7QCD - chains D and E of the 6 polymer chains in the assembly; structure by electron microscopy, 8.00 A resolution (low resolution: residue-level contacts below are approximate; hydrogen-bond / salt-bridge calls are withheld).

# Chain D
Protein: Non-structural maintenance of chromosomes element 1
Organism: Saccharomyces cerevisiae (strain ATCC 204508 / S288c)
Notes: EC 2.3.2.27
Reference sequence: Q07913 (NSE1_YEAST); numbering as in UniProt (aligned over 1-336)
Chain sequence (358 residues; numbered -21 to 336; the number before each row is that of its first residue; numbers below 1 keep their minus sign (Met-21 is residue -21)):
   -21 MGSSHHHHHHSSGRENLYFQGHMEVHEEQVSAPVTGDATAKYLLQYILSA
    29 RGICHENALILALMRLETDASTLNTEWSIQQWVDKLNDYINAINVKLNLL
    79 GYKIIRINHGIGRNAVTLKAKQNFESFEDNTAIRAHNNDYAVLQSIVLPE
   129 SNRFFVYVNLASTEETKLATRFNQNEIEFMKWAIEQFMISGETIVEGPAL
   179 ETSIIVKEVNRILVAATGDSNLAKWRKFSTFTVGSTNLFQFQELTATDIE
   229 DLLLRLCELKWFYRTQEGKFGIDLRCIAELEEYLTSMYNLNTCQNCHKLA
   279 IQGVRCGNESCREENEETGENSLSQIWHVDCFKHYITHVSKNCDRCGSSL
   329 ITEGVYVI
Unresolved in the structure: -21 to 10
Sequence notes: initiating methionine (-21); expression tag (-20 to 0)
Ion coordination: Zn2+ site 1: Cys271, Cys274, Lys276, His306; Zn2+ site 2: Cys289, Cys321, Cys324
Curated features (UniProtKB/Swiss-Prot):
  - zinc finger: Leu268 to Ser327 (RING-type)
What the authors report for this chain:
  - mutagenesis - F217A/E228R/R242A: decreased growth

# Chain E
Protein: Non-structural maintenance of chromosome element 3
Organism: Saccharomyces cerevisiae (strain ATCC 204508 / S288c)
Reference sequence: Q05541 (NSE3_YEAST); residues 1-303 here = UniProt positions 1-303
Chain sequence (303 residues; each row starts with the number of its first residue):
     1 MSSIDNDSDVDLTEDLAVAKIVKENPVARKMVRYILSRGESQNSIITRNK
    51 LQSVIHEAAREENIAKPSFSKMFMDINAILYNVYGFELQGLPSKNNMNAG
   101 GNGSNSNTNKSMPEPLGHRAQKFILLNNVPHSKNFDDFKILQSAHTYEEL
   151 IVTGEYIGDDIASGTSNTLESKLSTDRDLVYKGVLSVILCIVFFSKNNIL
   201 HQELIKFLETFGIPSDGSKIAILNITIEDLIKSLEKREYIVRLEEKSDTD
   251 GEVISYRIGRRTQAELGLESLEKLVQEIMGLEKEQTKSLHDDIIKSIGDS
   301 YSI
Unresolved in the structure: 1-8, 100-113, 153-172

# Interface between chain D and chain E
Contacting residue pairs (64):
  Asp15(D) with Asp11(E); Asn82(E)
  Lys19(D) with Tyr84(E); Gly85(E); Phe86(E); Asn127(E); Asn128(E); Val129(E)
  Tyr20(D) with Val129(E); Pro130(E); His131(E); Ser132(E); Phe135(E)
  Leu22(D) with Tyr84(E)
  Gln23(D) with Asn127(E); Val129(E)
  Tyr24(D) with Lys139(E); Gln142(E)
  Ser27(D) with Lys139(E)
  Arg29(D) with Thr175(E)
  Arg43(D) with Phe135(E); Phe138(E); Lys139(E)
  Thr46(D) with Asn134(E)
  Asp47(D) with Ser132(E); Lys133(E); Asn134(E); Phe135(E)
  Leu77(D) with Arg29(E)
  Leu78(D) with Arg29(E); Arg33(E); Val83(E)
  Gly79(D) with Arg29(E); Arg33(E)
  Ser104(D) with His145(E)
  Phe105(D) with Phe138(E); Leu141(E); His145(E)
  Asn108(D) with His145(E)
  Thr109(D) with Phe138(E); Leu141(E)
  Arg112(D) with Asp137(E); Phe138(E); Ile140(E); Leu141(E)
  Tyr118(D) with Phe138(E)
  Leu121(D) with Phe138(E)
  Tyr135(D) with Tyr84(E)
  Thr141(D) with Lys30(E)
  Glu142(D) with Glu57(E); Glu61(E)
  Glu143(D) with Lys30(E); Arg33(E); Tyr34(E)
  Leu146(D) with Ser37(E)
  Ala147(D) with Ser37(E); Ser41(E)
  Thr148(D) with Ser37(E); Arg38(E); Ser41(E)
  Arg149(D) with Ser41(E)
  Glu236(D) with Leu173(E); Ser174(E); Thr175(E)
Other interface residues (no listed pair), chain D (35 interface residues in all): Leu44, Lys74, Asn101, Ala139, Arg233
Other interface residues (no listed pair), chain E (37 interface residues in all): Asp15, Asp136, Glu149

# In short
The interface between chain D and chain E involves 35 residues on one side and 37 on the other. Cys271(D),
Cys274(D), Lys276(D) and His306(D) coordinate Zn2+ site 1. Cys289(D), Cys321(D) and Cys324(D) coordinate Zn2+
site 2. From the paper: F217A/E228R/R242A of chain D reduce growth.
Here chain D is Non-structural maintenance of chromosomes element 1 and chain E is Non-structural maintenance
of chromosome element 3, both from Saccharomyces cerevisiae (strain ATCC 204508 / S288c). Entry 7QCD (CryoEM
structure of the Smc5/6-holocomplex (composite structure)) was determined by electron microscopy.
